4XJP - chains A and B; structure by X-ray diffraction, 1.60 A resolution.

== Chain A (and B) ==
Name: Adenosylmethionine-8-amino-7-oxononanoate aminotransferase
Source organism: Mycobacterium tuberculosis (strain ATCC 25618 / H37Rv)
Notes: EC 2.6.1.62; chain B of this document is another copy of the same molecule, construct and numbering; everything in this record applies to it too
Reference sequence: P9WQ81 (BIOA_MYCTU); numbering as in UniProt (aligned over 1-437)
Chain sequence (457 residues; each row starts with the number of its first residue; numbers below 1 keep their minus sign (Met-19 is residue -19)):
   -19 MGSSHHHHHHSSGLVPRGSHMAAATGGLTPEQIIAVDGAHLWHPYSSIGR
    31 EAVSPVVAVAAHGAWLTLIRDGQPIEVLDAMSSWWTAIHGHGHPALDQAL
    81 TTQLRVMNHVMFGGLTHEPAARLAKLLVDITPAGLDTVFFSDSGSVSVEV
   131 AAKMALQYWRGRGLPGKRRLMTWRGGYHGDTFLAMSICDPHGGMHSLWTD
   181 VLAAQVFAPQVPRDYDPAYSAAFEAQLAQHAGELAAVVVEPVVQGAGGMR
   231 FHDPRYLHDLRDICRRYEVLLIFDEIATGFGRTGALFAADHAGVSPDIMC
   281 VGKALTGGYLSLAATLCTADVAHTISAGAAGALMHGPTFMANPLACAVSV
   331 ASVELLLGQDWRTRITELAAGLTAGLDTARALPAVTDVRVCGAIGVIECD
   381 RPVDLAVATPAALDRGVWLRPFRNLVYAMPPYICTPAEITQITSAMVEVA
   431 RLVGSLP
Unresolved in the structure: -19 to 7, 437
Construct notes: initiating methionine (-19); expression tag (-18 to 0)
Glycans and other covalent adducts: pyridoxal phosphate (PLP) linked to Lys283
Residues lining bound ligands:
  - 41N (1-{4-[4-(1,3-benzodioxol-5-ylcarbonyl)piperazin-1-yl]phenyl}ethanone), molecule 1: Pro24, Tyr25, Trp64, Gly156, Tyr157, Cys168, Asp169, Gly172, Gly173, Ala226, Gly227, Arg400, Phe402, Arg403
  - 41N, molecule 2: Met91, Phe92, Gly93, Gly316, Pro317, Thr318
  - pyridoxal phosphate (PLP), molecule 1: Ser123, Gly124, Ser125, Val128, Tyr157, His158, Gly159, Glu220, Asp254, Ile256, Ala257
  - pyridoxal phosphate (PLP), molecule 2: Gly316, Pro317, Thr318
Swiss-Prot annotation at these positions:
  - binding site (S-adenosyl-L-methionine): Trp64, Tyr157, Gly316, Arg400
  - binding site (pyridoxal 5'-phosphate): Gly124, Ser125, Asp254, Pro317, Thr318
  - binding site (substrate): Lys283
  - site: Tyr25 (Participates in the substrate recognition with KAPA and in a stacking interaction with the adenine ring of SAM)
  - modified residue: Lys283 (N6-(pyridoxal phosphate)lysine)
  - mutagenesis: Tyr25 (Y25A: Does not show detectable activity at 335 nm with SAM, even up to concentrations of 3 mM, and shows approximately 70% reduced activity with high concentrations of DAPA (0.5 mM))
What the authors report for this chain:
  - binding site for 41N: Pro24, Tyr25, Trp64, Met91 to Gly93, Gly156 to Tyr157, Cys168 to Gly172, Gly172 to Gly173, Gly227, Pro317 to Thr318
  - contacts within the chain: Tyr25-Asp160 (hydrogen bond), Gly156-Asp169 (hydrogen bond)
  - conformationally variable residues (side-chain flip): Trp64

== How chain A and chain B interact ==
Contacting residue pairs (256):
  Leu8(A) - Glu98(B)  hydrogen bond (backbone-side chain)
  Leu8(A) - Ala101(B)  hydrophobic
  Leu8(A) - Arg102(B)
  Ile13(A) - Thr96(B)
  Ile13(A) - His97(B)
  Ile13(A) - Glu98(B)
  Val16(A) - Ala101(B)
  Asp17(A) - Thr96(B)  hydrogen bond
  Ala19(A) - Asp116(B)
  Ala19(A) - Thr117(B)
  His20(A) - Val108(B)
  His20(A) - Asp116(B)  hydrogen bond (side chain-backbone)
  His20(A) - Thr117(B)
  His20(A) - Val118(B)  hydrogen bond (backbone-backbone)
  Leu21(A) - Ala100(B)
  Leu21(A) - Ala104(B)  hydrophobic
  Leu21(A) - Val118(B)
  Leu21(A) - Phe120(B)  hydrophobic
  Trp22(A) - Phe92(B)
  Trp22(A) - Thr117(B)  hydrogen bond
  Trp22(A) - Val118(B)  hydrogen bond (backbone-backbone)
  Trp22(A) - Phe119(B)  hydrophobic
  Trp22(A) - Met134(B)
  Trp22(A) - Cys297(B)
  Trp22(A) - Ala302(B)  hydrophobic
  Trp22(A) - Leu313(B)  hydrophobic
  Trp22(A) - Met320(B)
  His23(A) - Phe92(B)  hydrogen bond (side chain-backbone)
  His23(A) - Leu95(B)  hydrogen bond (side chain-backbone)
  His23(A) - Thr96(B)
  His23(A) - Met320(B)
  Pro24(A) - Phe92(B)
  Pro24(A) - Gly93(B)
  Pro24(A) - His315(B)
  Pro24(A) - Gly316(B)
  Pro24(A) - Met320(B)
  Tyr25(A) - Ala312(B)
  Tyr25(A) - Leu313(B)
  Tyr25(A) - Met314(B)
  Tyr25(A) - His315(B)  hydrogen bond (backbone-backbone)
  Tyr25(A) - Gly316(B)
  Ser26(A) - Ala312(B)
  Ser26(A) - Leu313(B)  hydrogen bond (backbone-backbone)
  Ser27(A) - Ser306(B)
  Ser27(A) - Gly311(B)
  Ile28(A) - Ala302(B)  hydrophobic
  Ile28(A) - His303(B)
  Ile28(A) - Ser306(B)  hydrogen bond (backbone-side chain)
  Arg30(A) - Ser306(B)
  Arg30(A) - Ala307(B)
  Pro35(A) - Gly94(B)
  Pro35(A) - Leu95(B)
  Pro35(A) - Thr96(B)
  Val36(A) - Gly94(B)  hydrogen bond (backbone-backbone)
  Val36(A) - Leu95(B)
  Val36(A) - Thr96(B)  hydrogen bond (backbone-backbone)
  Val37(A) - Thr96(B)
  Ala38(A) - Thr96(B)  hydrogen bond (backbone-backbone)
  Ala38(A) - His97(B)
  Val39(A) - Val86(B)
  Ala40(A) - Val86(B)
  Ala40(A) - Met87(B)
  Ala41(A) - Val86(B)  hydrogen bond (backbone-backbone)
  Ala41(A) - Met87(B)  hydrophobic
  His42(A) - Arg85(B)
  His42(A) - Val86(B)  hydrogen bond (side chain-backbone)
  Leu46(A) - Val90(B)  hydrophobic
  Leu48(A) - Leu95(B)  hydrophobic
  Met61(A) - Met91(B)  hydrophobic
  Ser63(A) - Val90(B)
  Ser63(A) - Met91(B)
  Trp64(A) - Met91(B)  hydrophobic
  Trp64(A) - Thr318(B)
  Thr66(A) - Thr318(B)
  Thr66(A) - Phe319(B)
  His71(A) - Asn88(B)  hydrogen bond
  His71(A) - His89(B)  hydrogen bond (side chain-backbone)
  Gly72(A) - Asn88(B)
  Asp77(A) - Leu84(B)
  Leu80(A) - Leu84(B)  hydrophobic
  Thr81(A) - Leu84(B)
  Leu84(A) - Asp77(B)
  Leu84(A) - Leu80(B)  hydrophobic
  Leu84(A) - Thr81(B)
  Leu84(A) - Tyr289(B)  hydrophobic
  Arg85(A) - His42(B)
  Val86(A) - Ala40(B)
  Val86(A) - Ala41(B)  hydrogen bond (backbone-backbone)
  Val86(A) - His42(B)  hydrogen bond (backbone-side chain)
  Met87(A) - Ala38(B)
  Met87(A) - Val39(B)
  Met87(A) - Ala40(B)
  Met87(A) - Ala41(B)
  Asn88(A) - His71(B)  hydrogen bond
  Asn88(A) - Gly72(B)
  Asn88(A) - Gly288(B)
  Asn88(A) - Tyr289(B)
  His89(A) - Thr66(B)
  His89(A) - His71(B)  hydrogen bond (backbone-side chain)
  His89(A) - Gly288(B)
  Val90(A) - Leu46(B)  hydrophobic
  Val90(A) - Ser63(B)
  Met91(A) - Met61(B)  hydrophobic
  Met91(A) - Ser63(B)  hydrogen bond (backbone-side chain)
  Met91(A) - Trp64(B)
  Met91(A) - Trp398(B)  hydrogen bond
  Met91(A) - Arg400(B)
  Phe92(A) - Trp22(B)
  Phe92(A) - His23(B)  hydrogen bond (backbone-side chain)
  Phe92(A) - Pro24(B)
  Gly93(A) - Pro24(B)
  Gly93(A) - Trp398(B)
  Gly93(A) - Arg400(B)  hydrogen bond (backbone-side chain)
  Gly94(A) - Pro35(B)
  Gly94(A) - Val36(B)  hydrogen bond (backbone-backbone)
  Gly94(A) - Trp398(B)
  Gly94(A) - Arg400(B)
  Leu95(A) - His23(B)  hydrogen bond (backbone-side chain)
  Leu95(A) - Pro35(B)
  Leu95(A) - Val36(B)
  Leu95(A) - Leu48(B)  hydrophobic
  Leu95(A) - Trp398(B)  hydrophobic
  Thr96(A) - Ile13(B)
  Thr96(A) - Asp17(B)  hydrogen bond
  Thr96(A) - His23(B)
  Thr96(A) - Pro35(B)
  Thr96(A) - Val36(B)  hydrogen bond (backbone-backbone)
  Thr96(A) - Val37(B)
  Thr96(A) - Ala38(B)  hydrogen bond (backbone-backbone)
  His97(A) - Ile13(B)
  His97(A) - Ala38(B)
  Glu98(A) - Leu8(B)  hydrogen bond (side chain-backbone)
  Glu98(A) - Ile13(B)
  Ala100(A) - Leu21(B)
  Ala101(A) - Leu8(B)  hydrophobic
  Ala101(A) - Val16(B)
  Ala101(A) - Leu21(B)
  Arg102(A) - Leu8(B)
  Ala104(A) - Leu21(B)  hydrophobic
  Lys105(A) - Val16(B)
  Val108(A) - His20(B)
  Asp116(A) - Ala19(B)
  Asp116(A) - His20(B)  hydrogen bond (backbone-side chain)
  Thr117(A) - Ala19(B)
  Thr117(A) - His20(B)
  Thr117(A) - Trp22(B)  hydrogen bond
  Val118(A) - His20(B)  hydrogen bond (backbone-backbone)
  Val118(A) - Leu21(B)
  Val118(A) - Trp22(B)  hydrogen bond (backbone-backbone)
  Phe119(A) - Trp22(B)  hydrophobic
  Phe120(A) - Leu21(B)  hydrophobic
  Asp122(A) - Asp122(B)
  Asp122(A) - Ser123(B)
  Asp122(A) - Ser291(B)  hydrogen bond
  Ser123(A) - Asp122(B)
  Val126(A) - Val126(B)  hydrophobic
  Glu129(A) - Thr161(B)
  Glu129(A) - Phe162(B)  hydrogen bond (side chain-backbone)
  Lys133(A) - Asp160(B)  hydrogen bond (side chain-backbone)
  Lys133(A) - Phe162(B)
  Lys133(A) - Met165(B)  hydrogen bond
  Lys133(A) - Trp178(B)
  Met134(A) - Trp22(B)
  Leu136(A) - Trp178(B)  hydrophobic
  Leu136(A) - Val181(B)  hydrophobic
  Gln137(A) - Trp178(B)
  Arg140(A) - Leu177(B)  hydrogen bond (side chain-backbone)
  Arg140(A) - Trp178(B)
  Arg140(A) - Thr179(B)  hydrogen bond (side chain-backbone)
  Arg140(A) - Val181(B)
  Arg148(A) - Asp180(B)  hydrogen bond (side chain-backbone)
  Asp160(A) - Lys133(B)  hydrogen bond (backbone-side chain)
  Asp160(A) - His315(B)  hydrogen bond (backbone-side chain)
  Asp160(A) - Gly316(B)  hydrogen bond (side chain-backbone)
  Thr161(A) - Glu129(B)
  Phe162(A) - Glu129(B)  hydrogen bond (backbone-side chain)
  Phe162(A) - Lys133(B)
  Phe162(A) - Leu163(B)  hydrophobic
  Leu163(A) - Phe162(B)  hydrophobic
  Met165(A) - Lys133(B)  hydrogen bond
  Met174(A) - Met314(B)  hydrophobic
  Leu177(A) - Arg140(B)  hydrogen bond (backbone-side chain)
  Leu177(A) - Ala310(B)  hydrophobic
  Leu177(A) - Met314(B)  hydrophobic
  Trp178(A) - Lys133(B)
  Trp178(A) - Leu136(B)  hydrophobic
  Trp178(A) - Gln137(B)
  Trp178(A) - Arg140(B)
  Trp178(A) - Met314(B)  hydrophobic
  Thr179(A) - Arg140(B)  hydrogen bond (backbone-side chain)
  Asp180(A) - Arg148(B)  hydrogen bond (backbone-side chain)
  Val181(A) - Leu136(B)  hydrophobic
  Val181(A) - Arg140(B)
  Lys283(A) - Thr318(B)
  Lys283(A) - Phe319(B)
  Gly288(A) - Asn88(B)
  Gly288(A) - His89(B)
  Gly288(A) - Phe319(B)
  Tyr289(A) - Leu84(B)  hydrophobic
  Tyr289(A) - Asn88(B)
  Tyr289(A) - Phe319(B)
  Tyr289(A) - Asn322(B)  hydrogen bond (backbone-side chain)
  Tyr289(A) - Leu324(B)
  Leu290(A) - Leu290(B)  hydrophobic
  Leu290(A) - Phe319(B)
  Leu290(A) - Asn322(B)
  Leu290(A) - Leu324(B)  hydrophobic
  Ser291(A) - Asp122(B)  hydrogen bond
  Ser291(A) - Ser291(B)
  Ser291(A) - Phe319(B)
  Cys297(A) - Trp22(B)
  Ala302(A) - Trp22(B)  hydrophobic
  Ala302(A) - Ile28(B)  hydrophobic
  Ser306(A) - Ser27(B)
  Ser306(A) - Ile28(B)  hydrogen bond (side chain-backbone)
  Ser306(A) - Arg30(B)
  Ala307(A) - Arg30(B)
  Ala310(A) - Leu177(B)  hydrophobic
  Gly311(A) - Ser27(B)
  Ala312(A) - Tyr25(B)
  Ala312(A) - Ser26(B)
  Leu313(A) - Trp22(B)  hydrophobic
  Leu313(A) - Tyr25(B)
  Leu313(A) - Ser26(B)  hydrogen bond (backbone-backbone)
  Met314(A) - Tyr25(B)
  Met314(A) - Met174(B)  hydrophobic
  Met314(A) - Leu177(B)  hydrophobic
  Met314(A) - Trp178(B)
  His315(A) - Pro24(B)
  His315(A) - Tyr25(B)  hydrogen bond (backbone-backbone)
  His315(A) - Asp160(B)  hydrogen bond (side chain-backbone)
  Gly316(A) - Pro24(B)
  Gly316(A) - Tyr25(B)
  Gly316(A) - Asp160(B)  hydrogen bond (backbone-side chain)
  Thr318(A) - Trp64(B)
  Thr318(A) - Thr66(B)
  Thr318(A) - Lys283(B)
  Phe319(A) - Thr66(B)
  Phe319(A) - Lys283(B)
  Phe319(A) - Gly288(B)
  Phe319(A) - Tyr289(B)
  Phe319(A) - Leu290(B)
  Phe319(A) - Ser291(B)
  Met320(A) - Trp22(B)
  Met320(A) - His23(B)
  Met320(A) - Pro24(B)
  Asn322(A) - Tyr289(B)  hydrogen bond (side chain-backbone)
  Asn322(A) - Leu290(B)
  Leu324(A) - Tyr289(B)
  Leu324(A) - Leu290(B)  hydrophobic
  Trp398(A) - Met91(B)  hydrogen bond
  Trp398(A) - Gly93(B)
  Trp398(A) - Gly94(B)
  Trp398(A) - Leu95(B)  hydrophobic
  Arg400(A) - Gly93(B)  hydrogen bond (side chain-backbone)
  Arg400(A) - Gly94(B)
Other interface residues (no listed pair), chain A (110 interface residues in all): Ile14, Ala132, Thr286, His303, Ile305, Pro317
Other interface residues (no listed pair), chain B (110 interface residues in all): Ile14, Lys105, Ala132, Thr286, Ile305, Pro317

== Summary ==
Chain A and chain B each contribute 110 residues to their interface; the contacts include 61 hydrogen bonds.
Among the polar pairs are Leu8(A)-Glu98(B), Asp17(A)-Thr96(B) and His20(A)-Asp116(B). Chain A binds compound
41N and pyridoxal phosphate. The paper reports a binding site for 41N at Pro24(A), Tyr25(A) and Trp64(A) among
others; conformational variability at Trp64(A).
Chain A and chain B are both Adenosylmethionine-8-amino-7-oxononanoate aminotransferase (Mycobacterium
tuberculosis (strain ATCC 25618 / H37Rv)); the structure, Crystal structure of 7,8-diaminopelargonic acid
synthase (BioA) from Mycobacterium tuberculosis, complexed with an inhibitor optimized from ..., was
determined by X-ray diffraction (same publication as 5KGS, 5KGT and 4XJO).
